8FKE - chains A and D; structure by X-ray diffraction, 2.02 A resolution.

# Chain A
Protein: Peroxisome proliferator-activated receptor gamma
From: Homo sapiens
UniProt: P37231 (PPARG_HUMAN); residues 203-477 here correspond to UniProt positions 231-505 (UniProt number = residue number + 28)
Sequence (276 residues; each row starts with the number of its first residue):
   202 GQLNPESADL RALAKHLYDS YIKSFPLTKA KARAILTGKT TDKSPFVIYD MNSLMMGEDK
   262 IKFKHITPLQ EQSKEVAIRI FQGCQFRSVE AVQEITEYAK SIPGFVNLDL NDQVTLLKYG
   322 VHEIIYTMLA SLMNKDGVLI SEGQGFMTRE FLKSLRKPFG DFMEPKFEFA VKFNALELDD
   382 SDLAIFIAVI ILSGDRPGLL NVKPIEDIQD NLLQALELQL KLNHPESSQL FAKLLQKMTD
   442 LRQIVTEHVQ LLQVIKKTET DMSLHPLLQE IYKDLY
Disordered / not traced: 265-272
Sequence notes: expression tag (202)
UniProt features mapped onto this chain:
  - motif: Pro-467 to Asp-475 (9aaTAD)
  - binding site (rosiglitazone): Gln-286 to Ser-289, His-323, His-449, Tyr-473
  - cross-link: Lys-224 (Glycyl lysine isopeptide (Lys-Gly) (interchain with G-Cter in ubiquitin))
Glycans and other covalent adducts: 2-chloro-N-(2-methylpyridin-4-yl)-5-nitrobenzamide (Y5T) linked to Cys-285
Residues lining bound ligands: Y5T (2-chloro-N-(2-methylpyridin-4-yl)-5-nitrobenzamide): Ile-281, Phe-282, Gln-286, His-323, Tyr-327, Phe-363, Met-364, Lys-367, Val-446, His-449, Leu-452, Tyr-473, Leu-476, Tyr-477
Reported in the primary citation:
  - binding site for Y5T: His-323, His-449, Tyr-473

# Chain D
Protein: Nuclear receptor corepressor 1
From: Homo sapiens
UniProt: O75376 (NCOR1_HUMAN); numbering as in UniProt (aligned over 2256-2278)
Sequence (23 residues; numbered 2256 to 2278; the number before each row is that of its first residue):
  2256 DPASNLGLED IIRKALMGSF DDK
Disordered / not traced: 2256-2258, 2273-2278
UniProt features mapped onto this chain:
  - motif: Leu-2263 to Ile-2267 (CORNR box 3)

# Interface between chain A and chain D
Contacting residue pairs (21):
  Gln-286(A) / Ser-2259(D)  hydrogen bond (side chain-backbone)
  Val-290(A) / Ile-2266(D)  hydrophobic
  Val-293(A) / Leu-2263(D)  hydrophobic
  Val-293(A) / Ile-2267(D)  hydrophobic
  Thr-297(A) / Ala-2270(D)
  Thr-297(A) / Leu-2271(D)
  Glu-298(A) / Ala-2270(D)
  Lys-301(A) / Ala-2270(D)  hydrogen bond (side chain-backbone)
  Lys-301(A) / Leu-2271(D)
  Leu-311(A) / Leu-2271(D)  hydrophobic
  Asn-312(A) / Arg-2268(D)  hydrogen bond
  Gln-314(A) / Leu-2271(D)
  Val-315(A) / Glu-2264(D)
  Val-315(A) / Arg-2268(D)
  Val-315(A) / Leu-2271(D)  hydrophobic
  Leu-318(A) / Ile-2267(D)
  Lys-319(A) / Leu-2263(D)
  Lys-319(A) / Glu-2264(D)  salt bridge
  Lys-319(A) / Ile-2267(D)
  Val-322(A) / Leu-2263(D)  hydrophobic
  His-323(A) / Leu-2263(D)
Interface residues without a listed pair, chain A (16 interface residues in all): Gln-294, Phe-306
Interface residues without a listed pair, chain D (9 interface residues in all): Met-2272

# Summary
16 residues of chain A and 9 residues of chain D are in contact, with 3 hydrogen bonds and 1 salt bridge.
Polar pairs include Lys-319(A)/Glu-2264(D), Gln-286(A)/Ser-2259(D) and Lys-301(A)/Ala-2270(D). Covalently
linked compound Y5T: at Cys-285(A). From the paper: a binding site for Y5T at His-323(A), His-449(A) and
Tyr-473(A).
Chain A is Peroxisome proliferator-activated receptor gamma and chain D is Nuclear receptor corepressor 1,
both from Homo sapiens; the structure, Crystal structure of PPARgamma ligand-binding domain in complex with
N-CoR peptide and inverse agonist SR32904, was determined by X-ray diffraction (same publication as 8FHE,
8FHG, 8FKC, 8FKD, 8FKF and 8FKG).
